Entry 7PQP (electron microscopy, 4.10 A resolution (low resolution: residue-level contacts below are approximate; hydrogen-bond / salt-bridge calls are withheld)); this record covers chains K and O of the 15 polymer chains in the assembly.

== Chain K ==
Name: Tubulin beta chain
Organism: Sus scrofa
UniProt: P02554 (TBB_PIG); residues 1-445 here = UniProt positions 1-445
Sequence (445 residues; each row starts with the number of its first residue):
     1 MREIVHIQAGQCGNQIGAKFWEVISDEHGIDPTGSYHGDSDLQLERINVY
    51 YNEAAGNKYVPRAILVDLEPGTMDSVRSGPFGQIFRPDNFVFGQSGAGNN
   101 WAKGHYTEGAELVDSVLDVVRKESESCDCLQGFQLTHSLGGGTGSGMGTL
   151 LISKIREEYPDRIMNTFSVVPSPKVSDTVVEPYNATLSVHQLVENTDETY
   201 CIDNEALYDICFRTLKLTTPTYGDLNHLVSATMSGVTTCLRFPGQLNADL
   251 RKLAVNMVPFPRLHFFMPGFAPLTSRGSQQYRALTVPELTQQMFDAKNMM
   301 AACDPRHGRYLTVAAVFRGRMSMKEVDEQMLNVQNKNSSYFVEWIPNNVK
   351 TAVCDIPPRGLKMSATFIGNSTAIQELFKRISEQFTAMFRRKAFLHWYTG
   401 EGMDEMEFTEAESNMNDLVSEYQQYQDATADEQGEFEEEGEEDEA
Small-molecule neighbours:
  - GDP (guanosine-5'-diphosphate): Gly10, Gln11, Cys12, Gln15, Ile16, Asn99, Ser138, Gly141, Gly142, Thr143, Gly144, Ser145, Val169, Asp177, Asn204, Tyr222, Leu225, Asn226
  - GTP (guanosine-5'-triphosphate): Gln245, Leu246, Lys252
Swiss-Prot annotation at these positions:
  - motif: Met1 to Ile4 (MREI motif)
  - binding site (GTP): Gln11, Glu69, Ser138, Gly142, Thr143, Gly144, Asn204, Asn226
  - binding site (Mg(2+)): Glu69
  - modified residue: Ser40 (Phosphoserine), Lys58 (N6-acetyllysine), Ser172 (Phosphoserine), Thr285 (Phosphothreonine), Thr290 (Phosphothreonine), Arg318 (Omega-N-methylarginine), Glu438 (5-glutamyl polyglutamate)
  - cross-link (Glycyl lysine isopeptide (Lys-Gly)): Lys58 (interchain with G-Cter in ubiquitin), Lys324 (interchain with G-Cter in ubiquitin)

== Chain O ==
Name: Isoform Tau-F of Microtubule-associated protein tau
Organism: Homo sapiens
UniProt: P10636 (TAU_HUMAN), isoform P10636-8; residues 202-395 here = UniProt positions 202-395
Sequence (194 residues; numbered 202 to 395; the number before each row is that of its first residue):
   202 SPGTPGSRSRTPSLPTPPTREPKKVAVVRTPPKSPSSAKSRLQTAPVPMP
   252 DLKNVKSKIGSTENLKHQPGGGKVQIINKKLDLSNVQSKCGSKDNIKHVP
   302 GGGSVQIVYKPVDLSKVTSKCGSLGNIHHKPGGGQVEVKSEKLDFKDRVQ
   352 SKIGSLDNITHVPGGGNKKIETHKLTFRENAKAKTDHGAEIVYK
Swiss-Prot annotation at these positions:
  - modified residue: Ser214 (Phosphoserine)
  - glycosylation: Lys383 (N-linked (Glc) (glycation) lysine)
Reported in the primary citation:
  - conformationally variable residues: Lys340
  - post-translational modification sites: Ser235, Ser241, Ser262, Lys311, Lys340
  - post-translational modification sites: Ser237, Ser258, Lys274, Lys280, Lys281, Ser289, Ser324, Ser356 (citing earlier work)
  - post-translational modification sites: Lys234, Lys240, Lys259, Lys290, Lys321, Lys353, Lys370, Lys375 (proposed by the authors, not directly observed)

== Chain K / chain O interface ==
Contacting residue pairs - 20 pairs, chain K then chain O:
  Phe260(K) - Thr373(O)
  Phe389(K) - Asn359(O)
  Arg390(K) - Ser356(O)
  Arg390(K) - Asn359(O)
  Arg390(K) - Ile360(O)
  Arg391(K) - Ser356(O)
  Lys392(K) - Asp358(O)
  Glu412(K) - His362(O)
  Ser413(K) - Asn368(O)
  Asn416(K) - Gly367(O)
  Asn416(K) - Asn368(O)
  Asp417(K) - Lys369(O)
  Ser420(K) - Asn368(O)
  Gln424(K) - Lys370(O)
  Gln424(K) - Ile371(O)
  Gln424(K) - Glu372(O)
  Tyr425(K) - Thr373(O)
  Asp431(K) - Lys375(O)
  Glu435(K) - Lys385(O)
  Glu441(K) - Ala390(O)
Also at the interface, not in a pair above, chain K (19 interface residues in all): Glu405, Thr409, Thr429, Ala430
Also at the interface, not in a pair above, chain O (20 interface residues in all): Thr377, Phe378, Ala382, Gly389, Glu391

== Overview ==
The interface between chain K and chain O involves 19 residues on one side and 20 on the other. Chain K binds
GDP and GTP. UniProt lists 8 GTP-binding residues and Mg2+-binding residue Glu69(K) on chain K. The paper
reports modification sites Ser235(O), Ser241(O) and Ser262(O) among others; conformational variability at
Lys340(O).
Here chain K is Tubulin beta chain (Sus scrofa) and chain O is Isoform Tau-F of Microtubule-associated protein
tau (Homo sapiens). Entry 7PQP (tau-microtubule structural ensemble based on CryoEM data) was determined by
electron microscopy, deposited together with 7PQC.
